Entry 9KUE (X-ray diffraction, 1.99 A resolution); this record covers chains A and D of the 6 polymer chains in the assembly.

== Chain A (and D) ==
Protein: Dibilinoxanthinin (DBXN)
Source organism: Tettigonia cantans
Notes: chain D of this document is another copy of the same molecule, construct and numbering; everything in this record applies to it too
Amino-acid sequence (114 residues; row label = number of the first residue in the row; numbering starts at 0):
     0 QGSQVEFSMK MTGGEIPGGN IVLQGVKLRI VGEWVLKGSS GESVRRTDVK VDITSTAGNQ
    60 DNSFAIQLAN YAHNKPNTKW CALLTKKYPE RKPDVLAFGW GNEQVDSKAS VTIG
Not modelled in the structure: 0, 70-76 (chain D: 0, 71-76)
Modified residues: C80 (3-sulfinoalanine; CSD)
Ligand contacts:
  - A1L6M (3-[5-[(Z)-(3-ethyl-4-methyl-5-oxidanylidene-pyrrol-2-ylidene)methyl]-2-[(Z)-[4-(hydroxymethyl)-3-(3-hydroxy-3-oxopropyl)-5-[(Z)-[3-methyl-5-oxidanylidene-4-[(1S,4E,8Z)-5,9,13-trimethyl-1-oxidanyl-tetradeca-4,8,12-trienyl]pyrrol-2-ylidene]methyl]pyrrol-2-ylidene]methyl]-4-methyl-1H-pyrrol-3-yl]propanoic acid), molecule 1: L22, R90, P92, V94, L95
  - A1L6M, molecule 2: W33, R44, T46, L67, N69, W79
  - lutein (LUT; (3r,3'r,6s)-4,5-didehydro-5,6-dihydro-beta,beta-carotene-3,3'-diol), molecule 1: V4, W33, L35
  - lutein (LUT), molecule 2: E14, V25, L27, I52, N61, S62, F63, L83, T84, K85, S106, K107, A108
  - diundecyl phosphatidyl choline (PLC), molecule 1: W33, V48, V50, F63, I65, L67, L83
  - diundecyl phosphatidyl choline (PLC), molecule 2: S54, G57, N58, Q59, N61, L83, K85, Y87, W99

== Chain A / chain D interface ==
Contacting residue pairs - 34 pairs, chain A then chain D:
  G1(A) - E14(D)
  G1(A) - Q23(D)
  S2(A) - G13(D)
  S2(A) - E14(D)  hydrogen bond (backbone-side chain)
  Q3(A) - G12(D)
  Q3(A) - G13(D)
  Q3(A) - E14(D)
  V4(A) - M10(D)
  V4(A) - T11(D)
  V4(A) - G12(D)  hydrogen bond (backbone-backbone)
  V4(A) - L27(D)  hydrophobic
  E5(A) - M10(D)
  F6(A) - M8(D)
  F6(A) - K9(D)
  F6(A) - M10(D)  hydrogen bond (backbone-backbone)
  S7(A) - M8(D)
  M8(A) - F6(D)
  M8(A) - S7(D)
  M8(A) - M8(D)  hydrogen bond (backbone-backbone)
  K9(A) - F6(D)
  M10(A) - V4(D)
  M10(A) - E5(D)
  M10(A) - F6(D)  hydrogen bond (backbone-backbone)
  M10(A) - W33(D)  hydrophobic
  T11(A) - V4(D)
  G12(A) - Q3(D)
  G12(A) - V4(D)  hydrogen bond (backbone-backbone)
  G13(A) - S2(D)
  G13(A) - Q3(D)
  E14(A) - G1(D)
  E14(A) - S2(D)  hydrogen bond (side chain-backbone)
  Q23(A) - G1(D)
  L27(A) - V4(D)  hydrophobic
  W33(A) - M10(D)  hydrophobic

== Summary ==
The chain A/chain D interface involves 17 residues from each chain, with 7 hydrogen bonds. Polar pairs include
S2(A)-E14(D), V4(A)-G12(D) and F6(A)-M10(D). Bound to chain A: lutein, diundecyl phosphatidyl choline and
compound A1L6M.
Both chains are Dibilinoxanthinin (DBXN) (Tettigonia cantans). Entry 9KUE (Crystal structure of the soluble
green pigment protein from Tettigonia cantans) was determined by X-ray diffraction.
